Entry 3S1V (X-ray diffraction, 1.80 A resolution); this record covers chains B and C of the 5 polymer chains in the assembly.

# Chain B (and C)
Molecule: Probable transaldolase
Source organism: Thermoplasma acidophilum
Notes: EC 2.2.1.2; chain C of this document is another copy of the same molecule, construct and numbering; everything in this record applies to it too
UniProt: Q9HKI3 (TAL_THEAC); residue numbers follow UniProt; this construct covers 1-223
Sequence (223 residues; row label = number of the first residue in the row):
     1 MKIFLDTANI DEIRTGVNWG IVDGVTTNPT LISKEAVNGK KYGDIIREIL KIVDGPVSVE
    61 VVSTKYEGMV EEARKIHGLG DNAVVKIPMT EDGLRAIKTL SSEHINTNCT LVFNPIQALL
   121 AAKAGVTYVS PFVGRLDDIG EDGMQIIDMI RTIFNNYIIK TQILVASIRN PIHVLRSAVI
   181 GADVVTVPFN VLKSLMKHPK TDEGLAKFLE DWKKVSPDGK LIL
Covalently attached groups: fructose -6-phosphate (F6R) linked to K86
Residues lining bound ligands: fructose -6-phosphate (F6R): D6, T26, T27, N28, L31, N108, T110, S130, F132, R135, L164, A166, S167, R169, T186
Swiss-Prot annotation at these positions:
  - active site: K86 (Schiff-base intermediate with substrate)

# How chain B and chain C interact
Contacting residue pairs - 75 pairs, chain B then chain C:
  N28(B) with F208(C)
  P29(B) with F208(C); W212(C)
  T30(B) with F208(C); D211(C), hydrogen bond
  I32(B) with W212(C), hydrophobic
  S33(B) with D211(C), hydrogen bond (side chain-backbone); V215(C)
  A36(B) with V215(C), hydrophobic
  Y42(B) with W212(C), hydrophobic; V215(C), hydrophobic; K220(C); L221(C), hydrophobic; I222(C), hydrogen bond (side chain-backbone)
  R47(B) with L223(C), hydrogen bond (side chain-backbone)
  E60(B) with F208(C); L221(C)
  V62(B) with W212(C); G219(C); K220(C); L221(C), hydrophobic
  E72(B) with L221(C)
  K75(B) with L223(C)
  I76(B) with L221(C), hydrophobic; L223(C), hydrophobic
  L79(B) with L223(C), hydrophobic
  P88(B) with L205(C), hydrophobic
  M89(B) with M196(C); T201(C)
  T90(B) with L205(C)
  E91(B) with W19(C); M196(C); K197(C), salt bridge
  L94(B) with I21(C), hydrophobic; M196(C), hydrophobic
  R95(B) with N18(C); W19(C)
  L111(B) with T201(C), hydrogen bond (backbone-side chain); G204(C); L205(C); F208(C), hydrophobic
  F113(B) with H198(C); K200(C); T201(C)
  P115(B) with L175(C), hydrophobic
  I116(B) with V174(C), hydrophobic; L175(C), hydrophobic; L195(C), hydrophobic
  Q117(B) with L195(C); M196(C), hydrogen bond (side chain-backbone); K197(C); H198(C); T201(C), hydrogen bond
  L119(B) with M1(C), hydrophobic
  L120(B) with I3(C), hydrophobic; L195(C); M196(C), hydrophobic
  K123(B) with M1(C), hydrogen bond (side chain-backbone); K2(C); D23(C), salt bridge
  R135(B) with K200(C); G204(C)
  I139(B) with K200(C)
  T152(B) with V179(C)
  I153(B) with A178(C), hydrophobic; V179(C)
  N156(B) with A178(C), hydrogen bond (side chain-backbone); V179(C), hydrogen bond (side chain-backbone); I180(C); G181(C)
  Y157(B) with M1(C), hydrogen bond; S177(C); A178(C); G181(C); A182(C), hydrogen bond (side chain-backbone)
Interface residues without a listed pair, chain B (40 interface residues in all): G43, I46, V61, K98, N114, M149
Interface residues without a listed pair, chain C (35 interface residues in all): G20, K207, S216

# Overview
The interface between chain B and chain C involves 40 residues on one side and 35 on the other, with 12
hydrogen bonds and 2 salt bridges. Polar pairs include E91(B)-K197(C), K123(B)-D23(C) and T30(B)-D211(C).
Fructose -6-phosphate is covalently linked to K86(B).
Both chains are Probable transaldolase (Thermoplasma acidophilum). Entry 3S1V (Transaldolase from Thermoplasma
acidophilum in complex with D-fructose 6-phosphate Schiff-base intermediate) was determined by X-ray
diffraction, deposited together with 3S0C, 3S1U, 3S1W and 3S1X.
